PDB entry 6Z1U | electron microscopy, 3.47 A resolution | chains A and D of the 21 polymer chains in the assembly

== Chain A ==
Name: ATP synthase subunit alpha, mitochondrial
Organism: Bos taurus
UniProtKB: P19483 (ATPA_BOVIN); residues 1-510 here correspond to UniProt positions 44-553 (UniProt number = residue number + 43)
Chain sequence (510 residues; row label = number of the first residue in the row):
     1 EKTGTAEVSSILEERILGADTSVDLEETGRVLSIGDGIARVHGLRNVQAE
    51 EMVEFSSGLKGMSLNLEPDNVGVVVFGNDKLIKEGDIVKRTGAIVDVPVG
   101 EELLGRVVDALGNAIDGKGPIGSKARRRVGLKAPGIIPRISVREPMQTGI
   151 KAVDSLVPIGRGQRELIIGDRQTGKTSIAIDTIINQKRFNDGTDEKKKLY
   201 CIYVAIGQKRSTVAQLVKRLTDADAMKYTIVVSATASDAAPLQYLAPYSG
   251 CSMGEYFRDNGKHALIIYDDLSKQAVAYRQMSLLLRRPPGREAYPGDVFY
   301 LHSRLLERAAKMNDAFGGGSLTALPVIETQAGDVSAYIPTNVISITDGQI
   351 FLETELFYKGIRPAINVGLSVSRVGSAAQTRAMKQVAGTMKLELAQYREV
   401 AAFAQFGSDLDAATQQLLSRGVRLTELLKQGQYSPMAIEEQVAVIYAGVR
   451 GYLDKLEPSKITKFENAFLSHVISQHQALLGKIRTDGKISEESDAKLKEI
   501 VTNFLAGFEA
Disordered / not traced: 1-7, 509-510
Sequence notes: variant Glu1 (Gln44 in P19483); microheterogeneity Gly481 (Ser524 in P19483)
Ion coordination: Mg2+: Thr176 (together with ATP)
Small-molecule neighbours: ATP (adenosine-5'-triphosphate): Asp170, Arg171, Gln172, Thr173, Gly174, Lys175, Thr176, Ser177, Phe357, Arg362, Pro363, Gln430, Gly431, Gln432
Swiss-Prot annotation at these positions:
  - binding site (ATP): Gln172, Gly174, Lys175, Thr176, Ser177, Gln430, Gln432
  - binding site (Mg(2+)): Thr176, Asp269
  - site: Ser370 (Required for activity)
  - modified residue: Ser10 (Phosphoserine), Ser22 (Phosphoserine), Ser33 (Phosphoserine), Ser63 (Phosphoserine), Lys80 (N6-acetyllysine), Lys83 (N6-acetyllysine), Lys89 (N6-acetyllysine), Thr91 (Phosphothreonine), Lys118 (N6-acetyllysine), Ser123 (Phosphoserine), Lys124 (N6-acetyllysine), Ser141 (Phosphoserine), Arg161 (Omega-N-methylarginine), Lys187 (N6-acetyllysine), Lys196 (N6-acetyllysine), Lys197 (N6-acetyllysine), Lys218 (N6-acetyllysine), Lys262 (N6-acetyllysine), Lys384 (N6-acetyllysine), Lys391 (N6-acetyllysine) and 5 more in UniProt
  - glycosylation: Ser33 (O-linked (GlcNAc) serine)

== Chain D ==
Name: ATP synthase subunit beta, mitochondrial
Organism: Bos taurus
Notes: EC 7.1.2.2
UniProtKB: P00829 (ATPB_BOVIN); residues 1-482 here correspond to UniProt positions 47-528 (UniProt number = residue number + 46)
Chain sequence (482 residues; numbered 1 to 482; the number before each row is that of its first residue):
     1 AAQASPSPKAGATTGRIVAVIGAVVDVQFDEGLPPILNALEVQGRETRLV
    51 LEVAQHLGESTVRTIAMDGTEGLVRGQKVLDSGAPIRIPVGPETLGRIMN
   101 VIGEPIDERGPIKTKQFAAIHAEAPEFVEMSVEQEILVTGIKVVDLLAPY
   151 AKGGKIGLFGGAGVGKTVLIMELINNVAKAHGGYSVFAGVGERTREGNDL
   201 YHEMIESGVINLKDATSKVALVYGQMNEPPGARARVALTGLTVAEYFRDQ
   251 EGQDVLLFIDNIFRFTQAGSEVSALLGRIPSAVGYQPTLATDMGTMQERI
   301 TTTKKGSITSVQAIYVPADDLTDPAPATTFAHLDATTVLSRAIAELGIYP
   351 AVDPLDSTSRIMDPNIVGSEHYDVARGVQKILQDYKSLQDIIAILGMDEL
   401 SEEDKLTVSRARKIQRFLSQPFQVAEVFTGHLGKLVPLKETIKGFQQILA
   451 GEYDHLPEQAFYMVGPIEEAVAKADKLAEEHS
Disordered / not traced: 1-12, 482
Ion coordination: Mg2+: Thr167, Glu192 (together with ADP)
Small-molecule neighbours:
  - ADP (adenosine-5'-diphosphate): Gly161, Ala162, Gly163, Val164, Gly165, Lys166, Thr167, Val168, Glu192, Arg193, Tyr349, Phe422, Ala425, Phe428, Thr429
  - ATP (adenosine-5'-triphosphate): Ser359, Met362, Asp363, Tyr372, Arg376
Swiss-Prot annotation at these positions:
  - binding site (ADP): Gly163, Val164, Gly165, Lys166, Thr167, Val168
  - binding site (ATP): Gly163, Gly165, Lys166, Thr167, Val168, Arg193
  - binding site (phosphate): Gly163, Val164, Gly165, Lys166, Thr167
  - binding site (Mg(2+)): Thr167, Glu192
  - modified residue: Lys78 (N6-acetyllysine), Lys115 (N6-acetyllysine), Lys152 (N6-acetyllysine), Lys213 (N6-acetyllysine), Lys218 (N6-acetyllysine), Thr266 (Phosphothreonine), Ser369 (Phosphoserine), Lys380 (N6-acetyllysine), Ser387 (Phosphoserine), Lys434 (N6-acetyllysine), Lys439 (N6-acetyllysine), Lys476 (N6-acetyllysine)
  - glycosylation: Ser60 (O-linked (GlcNAc) serine)

== Interface between chain A and chain D ==
Residue-residue contacts (74; chain A residue first):
  Leu32(A) with Gly58(D)
  Ser33(A) with His56(D), hydrogen bond (side chain-backbone)
  Ile34(A) with Gln55(D); His56(D), hydrogen bond (backbone-backbone)
  Asp36(A) with Gln55(D), hydrogen bond; Arg278(D), salt bridge
  Lys80(A) with Pro35(D); Leu37(D); His121(D), hydrogen bond (side chain-backbone)
  Lys83(A) with Leu33(D), hydrogen bond (side chain-backbone); Pro35(D); His56(D)
  Glu84(A) with Leu33(D); His56(D), hydrogen bond (backbone-side chain); Gly58(D), hydrogen bond (side chain-backbone); Glu59(D), hydrogen bond (side chain-backbone); Ser60(D), hydrogen bond (side chain-backbone); Thr61(D)
  Ile115(A) with Phe127(D)
  Asp116(A) with Phe127(D)
  Arg171(A) with Leu321(D); Phe330(D)
  Gln172(A) with Thr358(D)
  Lys209(A) with Lys155(D); Glu298(D); His332(D); Leu333(D); Asp334(D), salt bridge; Arg360(D)
  Arg210(A) with Ala124(D); Pro125(D), hydrogen bond (side chain-backbone); Met130(D); Glu298(D), hydrogen bond (backbone-side chain)
  Ser211(A) with Met130(D); Thr301(D)
  Thr212(A) with Arg360(D), hydrogen bond
  Val213(A) with Phe127(D), hydrophobic
  Ala214(A) with Phe127(D); Val132(D), hydrophobic
  Gln215(A) with Val132(D); Gln134(D)
  Val217(A) with Phe127(D), hydrophobic
  Ala236(A) with Gly294(D); Glu298(D), hydrogen bond (backbone-side chain); His332(D)
  Ser237(A) with Glu298(D), hydrogen bond (backbone-side chain)
  Lys273(A) with Ala331(D)
  Arg279(A) with Ser281(D); Ala282(D)
  Gln280(A) with Pro287(D); Thr288(D); Thr291(D), hydrogen bond
  Leu283(A) with Ile279(D); Ser281(D); Pro287(D), hydrophobic
  Leu284(A) with Arg278(D); Pro287(D), hydrophobic; Thr288(D)
  Arg286(A) with Gly277(D), hydrogen bond (side chain-backbone); Ile279(D)
  Ala293(A) with Ala282(D)
  Gln330(A) with Ala327(D)
  Phe357(A) with Arg376(D)
  Tyr358(A) with Leu355(D), hydrogen bond (side chain-backbone); Ser357(D); Gln379(D); Lys380(D); Gln383(D)
  Lys359(A) with Lys380(D), hydrogen bond (backbone-side chain)
  Arg362(A) with Arg376(D)
  Gln405(A) with Leu388(D); Ile391(D); Asp404(D), hydrogen bond
  Gln432(A) with Asp363(D)
Also at the interface, not in a pair above, chain A (52 interface residues in all): Gly35, Asn78, Asp79, Ile82, Lys218, Thr235, Ala240, Gln243, Val276, Arg287, Pro289, Glu292, Glu328, Ala331, Thr354, Glu355, Gly360
Also at the interface, not in a pair above, chain D (60 interface residues in all): Ile36, Ala54, Leu57, Glu123, Val128, Ser131, Glu133, Pro280, Ala290, Thr295, Thr322, Thr336, Asp356

== In short ==
The interface between chain A and chain D involves 52 residues on one side and 60 on the other; the contacts
include 19 hydrogen bonds and 2 salt bridges. Polar pairs include Asp36(A)-Arg278(D), Lys209(A)-Asp334(D) and
Ser33(A)-His56(D). ATP is bound between chain A and chain D.
Chain A is ATP synthase subunit alpha, mitochondrial and chain D is ATP synthase subunit beta, mitochondrial,
both from Bos taurus; the structure, bovine ATP synthase F1c8-peripheral stalk domain, state 3, was determined
by electron microscopy together with 6Z1R, 6ZG7, 6ZG8 and 6ZIK from the same study.
